PDB entry 1ICE | X-ray diffraction, 2.60 A resolution | chains A and B of the 3 polymer chains in the assembly

Chain A:
Molecule: Interleukin-1 beta converting enzyme
From: Homo sapiens
Notes: EC 3.4.22.36
Reference sequence: P29466 (I1BC_HUMAN); residue numbers follow UniProt; this construct covers 131-297
Amino-acid sequence (167 residues; numbered 131 to 297; the number before each row is that of its first residue):
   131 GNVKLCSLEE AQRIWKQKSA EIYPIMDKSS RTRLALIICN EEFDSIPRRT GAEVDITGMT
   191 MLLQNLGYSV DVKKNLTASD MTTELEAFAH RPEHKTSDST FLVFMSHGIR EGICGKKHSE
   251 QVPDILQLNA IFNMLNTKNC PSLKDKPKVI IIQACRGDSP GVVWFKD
Swiss-Prot annotation at these positions:
  - active site: His237, Cys285
  - cross-link: Lys134 (Glycyl lysine isopeptide (Lys-Gly) (interchain with G-Cter in ubiquitin))
  - mutagenesis: Cys285 (C285A/S: Loss of protease activity. Loss of SPHK2 cleavage and release in apoptotic cells), Trp294 (W294A: Mediates autoprocessing but is unable to interact with Gasdermin-D (GSDMD) and mediate its cleavage), Asp297 (D297N: In IDL(uncl); abolished cleavage in the interdomain region; when associated with 315-N-N-316)

Chain B:
Molecule: Interleukin-1 beta converting enzyme
From: Homo sapiens
Notes: EC 3.4.22.36
Reference sequence: P29466 (I1BC_HUMAN); residues 317-404 here = UniProt positions 317-404
Amino-acid sequence (88 residues; each row starts with the number of its first residue):
   317 AIKKAHIEKD FIAFCSSTPD NVSWRHPTMG SVFIGRLIEH MQEYACSCDV EEIFRKVRFS
   377 FEQPDGRAQM PTTERVTLTR CFYLFPGH
Swiss-Prot annotation at these positions:
  - mutagenesis: Ile318 to Lys320 (Abolished ability to cleave IL18), Ile318 (I318N: Mediates autoprocessing but is unable to interact with Gasdermin-D (GSDMD) and mediate its cleavage), Lys320 (K320A: Abolishes cleavage of Gasdermin-D (GSDMD))

How chain A and chain B interact:
Disulfides between the chains: Cys136(A)-Cys362(B)
Contacting residue pairs (115; chain A residue first):
  Asn132(A) - Gln358(B)  hydrogen bond (backbone-side chain)
  Val133(A) - Gln358(B)
  Val133(A) - Ala361(B)  hydrophobic
  Lys134(A) - Gln358(B)  hydrogen bond (backbone-backbone)
  Lys134(A) - Glu359(B)  salt bridge
  Lys134(A) - Cys362(B)
  Lys134(A) - Pro402(B)
  Leu135(A) - Gly403(B)
  Cys136(A) - Cys362(B)  disulfide
  Cys136(A) - Pro402(B)
  Cys136(A) - His404(B)
  Leu138(A) - His404(B)
  Glu140(A) - Cys362(B)
  Ala141(A) - Phe401(B)  hydrophobic
  Ile144(A) - Cys362(B)
  Ile144(A) - Tyr399(B)  hydrophobic
  Ala150(A) - Arg396(B)  hydrogen bond (backbone-side chain)
  Glu151(A) - Arg396(B)
  Glu151(A) - Cys397(B)  hydrogen bond (backbone-backbone)
  Ile152(A) - Arg396(B)  hydrogen bond (backbone-side chain)
  Ile152(A) - Cys397(B)
  Ile152(A) - Tyr399(B)  hydrophobic
  Tyr153(A) - Asp326(B)  hydrogen bond
  Tyr153(A) - Leu394(B)
  Tyr153(A) - Thr395(B)  hydrogen bond (side chain-backbone)
  Tyr153(A) - Arg396(B)
  Tyr153(A) - Cys397(B)  hydrogen bond (backbone-backbone)
  Tyr153(A) - Phe398(B)  hydrophobic
  Ile155(A) - Tyr399(B)
  Ile155(A) - Phe401(B)  hydrophobic
  Lys158(A) - Gly403(B)
  Lys158(A) - His404(B)
  Arg161(A) - His404(B)  hydrogen bond (side chain-backbone)
  Arg179(A) - Arg341(B)
  Thr180(A) - Arg341(B)  hydrogen bond (backbone-side chain)
  Thr180(A) - Pro343(B)
  Gly181(A) - His342(B)
  Gly181(A) - Pro343(B)
  Gly181(A) - Gly346(B)
  Val184(A) - Met345(B)
  Asp185(A) - Gly346(B)
  Asp185(A) - Ser347(B)  hydrogen bond
  Asp185(A) - Ile350(B)
  Gly188(A) - Ile354(B)
  Met189(A) - Ile350(B)  hydrophobic
  Met189(A) - Ile354(B)  hydrophobic
  Leu192(A) - Met357(B)  hydrophobic
  Leu196(A) - Met357(B)  hydrophobic
  Leu196(A) - Leu400(B)  hydrophobic
  Tyr198(A) - Leu400(B)
  Ser229(A) - Phe398(B)
  Phe231(A) - Met357(B)  hydrophobic
  Arg240(A) - Asp336(B)  salt bridge
  Asn259(A) - Arg391(B)
  Phe262(A) - Glu324(B)
  Phe262(A) - Phe327(B)
  Phe262(A) - Ala329(B)  hydrophobic
  Phe262(A) - Arg391(B)
  Leu265(A) - Phe327(B)
  Asn266(A) - Ile323(B)
  Asn266(A) - Phe327(B)
  Thr267(A) - Ala321(B)
  Thr267(A) - His322(B)  hydrogen bond (side chain-backbone)
  Thr267(A) - Ile323(B)  hydrogen bond (backbone-backbone)
  Lys268(A) - Ile323(B)
  Lys274(A) - Ala321(B)
  Asp275(A) - Lys325(B)  salt bridge
  Asp275(A) - Asp326(B)  hydrogen bond (backbone-side chain)
  Lys276(A) - Asp326(B)
  Pro277(A) - Asp326(B)
  Pro277(A) - Phe398(B)  hydrophobic
  Lys278(A) - Lys325(B)  hydrogen bond (side chain-backbone)
  Lys278(A) - Asp326(B)  hydrogen bond (backbone-backbone)
  Lys278(A) - Phe327(B)
  Lys278(A) - Ile328(B)  hydrogen bond (backbone-backbone)
  Val279(A) - Ile328(B)
  Val279(A) - Phe370(B)  hydrophobic
  Val279(A) - Phe398(B)  hydrophobic
  Ile280(A) - Ile328(B)  hydrogen bond (backbone-backbone)
  Ile280(A) - Ala329(B)
  Ile280(A) - Phe330(B)  hydrogen bond (backbone-backbone)
  Ile281(A) - Phe330(B)
  Ile281(A) - Phe349(B)  hydrophobic
  Ile281(A) - Leu353(B)  hydrophobic
  Ile282(A) - Phe330(B)  hydrogen bond (backbone-backbone)
  Ile282(A) - Cys331(B)
  Ile282(A) - Ser332(B)  hydrogen bond (backbone-backbone)
  Gln283(A) - Ser332(B)
  Gln283(A) - Ser339(B)
  Gln283(A) - Ser347(B)
  Gln283(A) - Phe349(B)
  Ala284(A) - Ser332(B)  hydrogen bond (backbone-side chain)
  Ala284(A) - Ser333(B)
  Ala284(A) - Ser339(B)  hydrogen bond (backbone-side chain)
  Cys285(A) - Asn337(B)
  Cys285(A) - Val338(B)  hydrophobic
  Cys285(A) - Ser339(B)
  Arg286(A) - Cys331(B)
  Arg286(A) - Ser333(B)  hydrogen bond (side chain-backbone)
  Arg286(A) - Thr334(B)
  Arg286(A) - Pro335(B)
  Arg286(A) - Asp336(B)  hydrogen bond (backbone-backbone)
  Arg286(A) - Asn337(B)  hydrogen bond (backbone-backbone)
  Arg286(A) - Glu390(B)  salt bridge
  Gly287(A) - Asp336(B)
  Gly287(A) - Asn337(B)
  Gly287(A) - Val338(B)
  Asp288(A) - Asp336(B)
  Asp288(A) - Val338(B)
  Ser289(A) - Asp336(B)  hydrogen bond (backbone-backbone)
  Ser289(A) - Asn337(B)
  Ser289(A) - Val338(B)  hydrogen bond (backbone-backbone)
  Pro290(A) - Ala384(B)
  Gly291(A) - Asn337(B)  hydrogen bond (backbone-side chain)
  Val292(A) - Ala384(B)  hydrophobic
Interface residues without a listed pair, chain A (60 interface residues in all): Ser137, Lys148, Arg178, Met235, His237, Leu258
Interface residues without a listed pair, chain B (52 interface residues in all): Trp340, Thr388, Thr393

Overview:
The interface between chain A and chain B involves 60 residues on one side and 52 on the other, with 1
disulfide bond, 29 hydrogen bonds and 4 salt bridges. Polar pairs include Lys134(A)-Glu359(B),
Arg240(A)-Asp336(B) and Asp275(A)-Lys325(B).
Here chain A is Interleukin-1 beta converting enzyme and chain B is Interleukin-1 beta converting enzyme, both
from Homo sapiens. Entry 1ICE (Structure and mechanism of interleukin-1BETA converting enzyme) was determined
by X-ray diffraction.
